PDB entry 5V3J | X-ray diffraction, 2.06 A resolution | chains A and E of the 3 polymer chains in the assembly

== Chain A ==
Molecule: 26-nt DNA strand
Sequence (26 nucleotides; each row starts with the number of its first residue):
     1 GTGGGCGTGG CACAGGTAAA AAGGGC

== Chain E ==
Name: Zinc finger protein 568
From: Mus musculus
UniProt: E9PYI1 (ZN568_MOUSE), isoform E9PYI1-2; residues 362-640 here = UniProt positions 362-640
Amino-acid sequence (284 residues; row label = number of the first residue in the row):
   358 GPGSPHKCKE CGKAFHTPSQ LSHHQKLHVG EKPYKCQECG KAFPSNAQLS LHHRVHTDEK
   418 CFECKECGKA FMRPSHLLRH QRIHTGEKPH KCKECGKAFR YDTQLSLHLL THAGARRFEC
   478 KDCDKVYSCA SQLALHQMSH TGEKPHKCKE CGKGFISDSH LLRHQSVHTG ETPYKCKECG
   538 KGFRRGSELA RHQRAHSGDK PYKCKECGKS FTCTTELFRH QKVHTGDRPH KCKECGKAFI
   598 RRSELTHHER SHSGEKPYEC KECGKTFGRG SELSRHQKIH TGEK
Unresolved in the structure: 358-361, 639-641
Construct notes: expression tag (358-361, 641)
Ion coordination: Zn2+ site 1: Cys-365, Cys-368, His-381, His-385; Zn2+ site 2: Cys-393, Cys-396, His-409, His-413; Zn2+ site 3: Cys-421, Cys-424, His-437, His-441; Zn2+ site 4: Cys-449, Cys-452, His-465, His-469; Zn2+ site 5: Cys-477, Cys-480, His-493, His-497; Mg2+: Cys-477, Cys-480 (together with 2-amino-2-hydroxymethyl-propane-1,3-diol); Zn2+ site 6: Cys-505, Cys-508, His-521, His-525; Zn2+ site 7: Cys-533, Cys-536, His-549, His-553; Zn2+ site 8: Cys-561, Cys-564, His-577, His-581; Zn2+ site 9: Cys-589, Cys-592, His-605, His-609; Zn2+ site 10: Cys-617, Cys-620, His-633, His-637
Swiss-Prot annotation at these positions:
  - zinc finger: His-363 to His-385 (C2H2-type 1), Tyr-391 to His-413 (C2H2-type 2), Phe-419 to His-441 (C2H2-type 3), His-447 to His-469 (C2H2-type 4), Phe-475 to His-497 (C2H2-type 5), His-503 to His-525 (C2H2-type 6), Tyr-531 to His-553 (C2H2-type 7), Tyr-559 to His-581 (C2H2-type 8), His-587 to His-609 (C2H2-type 9), Tyr-615 to His-637 (C2H2-type 10)

== Interface between chain A and chain E ==
Pairs across the interface - 69 pairs, chain A then chain E:
  DG3(A) / Ile-636(E)  phosphate contact
  DG4(A) / Lys-622(E)  salt bridge to the phosphate
  DG4(A) / Phe-624(E)  phosphate contact
  DG4(A) / Arg-632(E)  hydrogen bond to the base
  DG4(A) / His-633(E)  salt bridge to the phosphate
  DG5(A) / Lys-613(E)  salt bridge to the phosphate
  DG5(A) / Phe-624(E)  phosphate contact
  DG5(A) / Glu-629(E)  phosphate contact
  DG5(A) / Arg-632(E)  hydrogen bond to the base
  DC6(A) / Arg-626(E)  base contact
  DC6(A) / Glu-629(E)  hydrogen bond to the base
  DC6(A) / Arg-632(E)  base contact
  DG7(A) / Lys-594(E)  salt bridge to the phosphate
  DG7(A) / Phe-596(E)  phosphate contact
  DG7(A) / Arg-626(E)  hydrogen bond to the base
  DT8(A) / Val-580(E)  phosphate contact
  DT8(A) / Arg-585(E)  salt bridge to the phosphate
  DT8(A) / Ile-597(E)  phosphate contact
  DT8(A) / Arg-598(E)  sugar contact
  DT8(A) / Glu-601(E)  base contact
  DT8(A) / Arg-626(E)  base contact
  DG9(A) / Arg-576(E)  base contact
  DG9(A) / His-577(E)  salt bridge to the phosphate
  DG9(A) / Arg-598(E)  hydrogen bond to the base
  DG10(A) / Phe-568(E)  phosphate contact
  DG10(A) / Arg-576(E)  hydrogen bond to the base
  DC11(A) / Arg-548(E)  sugar contact
  DC11(A) / Ala-552(E)  phosphate contact
  DC11(A) / Glu-573(E)  base contact
  DC11(A) / Arg-576(E)  base contact
  DA12(A) / Lys-538(E)  salt bridge to the phosphate
  DA12(A) / Phe-540(E)  phosphate contact
  DA12(A) / Glu-545(E)  base contact
  DA12(A) / Arg-548(E)  salt bridge to the phosphate
  DA12(A) / His-549(E)  salt bridge to the phosphate
  DC13(A) / Thr-529(E)  phosphate contact
  DC13(A) / Phe-540(E)  phosphate contact
  DC13(A) / Arg-541(E)  salt bridge to the phosphate
  DC13(A) / Glu-545(E)  base contact
  DC13(A) / Thr-572(E)  base contact
  DA14(A) / Ser-523(E)  hydrogen bond to the phosphate
  DA14(A) / Val-524(E)  phosphate contact
  DA14(A) / Arg-541(E)  salt bridge to the phosphate
  DA14(A) / Arg-542(E)  base contact
  DG15(A) / Arg-520(E)  hydrogen bond to the base
  DG15(A) / His-521(E)  salt bridge to the phosphate
  DG15(A) / Val-524(E)  phosphate contact
  DG15(A) / Arg-542(E)  hydrogen bond to the base
  DG16(A) / Lys-510(E)  salt bridge to the phosphate
  DG16(A) / Phe-512(E)  phosphate contact
  DG16(A) / Arg-520(E)  hydrogen bond to the base
  DT17(A) / His-517(E)  hydrogen bond to the base
  DA20(A) / Tyr-458(E)  sugar contact
  DA20(A) / Gln-461(E)  hydrogen bond to the phosphate
  DA21(A) / Ile-440(E)  phosphate contact
  DA21(A) / Arg-457(E)  salt bridge to the phosphate
  DA21(A) / Tyr-458(E)  hydrogen bond to the phosphate
  DA22(A) / Leu-408(E)  sugar contact
  DA22(A) / Phe-428(E)  phosphate contact
  DA22(A) / Arg-436(E)  hydrogen bond to the base
  DA22(A) / His-437(E)  salt bridge to the phosphate
  DG23(A) / Leu-408(E)  phosphate contact
  DG23(A) / Arg-411(E)  salt bridge to the phosphate
  DG23(A) / His-433(E)  hydrogen bond to the base
  DG23(A) / Arg-436(E)  hydrogen bond to the base
  DG24(A) / Arg-430(E)  hydrogen bond to the base
  DG24(A) / His-433(E)  hydrogen bond to the base
  DG25(A) / Arg-430(E)  hydrogen bond to the base
  DC26(A) / Arg-430(E)  base contact
Also at the interface, not in a pair above, chain A (24 interface residues in all): DA18, DA19
Also at the interface, not in a pair above, chain E (55 interface residues in all): Thr-460, Leu-464, Lys-501, Gly-539, Lys-557, Thr-569, Ser-608, Gly-625

== In short ==
24 residues of chain A and 55 residues of chain E are in contact; the contacts include 19 hydrogen bonds and
16 salt bridges. Polar contacts include DG4(A)/Arg-632(E), DG5(A)/Arg-632(E) and DC6(A)/Glu-629(E).
Cys-365(E), Cys-368(E), His-381(E) and His-385(E) coordinate Zn2+ site 1.
Chain A is a 26-nt DNA strand and chain E is Zinc finger protein 568 (Mus musculus); the structure,
mouseZFP568-ZnF1-10 in complex with DNA, was determined by X-ray diffraction together with 5V3M and 5WJQ from
the same study.
